8GJ2 - chains B and F of the 10 polymer chains in the assembly; structure by electron microscopy, 2.60 A resolution.

# Chain B
Protein: DNA polymerase III subunit tau
From: Escherichia coli K-12
Notes: EC 2.7.7.7
UniProtKB: P06710 (DPO3X_ECOLI); residues 1-643 here = UniProt positions 1-643
Chain sequence (643 residues; numbered 1 to 643; the number before each row is that of its first residue):
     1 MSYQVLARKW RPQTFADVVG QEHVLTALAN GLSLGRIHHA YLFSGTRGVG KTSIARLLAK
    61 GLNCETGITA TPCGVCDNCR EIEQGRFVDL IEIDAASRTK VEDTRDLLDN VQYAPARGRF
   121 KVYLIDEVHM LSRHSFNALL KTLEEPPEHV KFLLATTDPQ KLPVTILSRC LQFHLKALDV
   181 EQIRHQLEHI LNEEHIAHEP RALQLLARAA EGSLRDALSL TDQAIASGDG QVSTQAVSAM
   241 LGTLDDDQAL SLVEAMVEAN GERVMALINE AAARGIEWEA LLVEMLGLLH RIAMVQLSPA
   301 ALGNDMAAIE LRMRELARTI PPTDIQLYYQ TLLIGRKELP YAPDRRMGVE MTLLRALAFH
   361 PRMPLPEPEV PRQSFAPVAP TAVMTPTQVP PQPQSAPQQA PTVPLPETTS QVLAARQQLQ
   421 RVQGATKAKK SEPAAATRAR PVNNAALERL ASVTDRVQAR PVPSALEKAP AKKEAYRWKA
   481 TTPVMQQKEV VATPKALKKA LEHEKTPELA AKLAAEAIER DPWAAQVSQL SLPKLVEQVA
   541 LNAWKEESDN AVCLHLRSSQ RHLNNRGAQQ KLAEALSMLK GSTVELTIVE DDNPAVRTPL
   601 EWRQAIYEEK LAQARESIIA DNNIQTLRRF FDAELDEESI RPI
Not modelled in the structure: 1, 366-643
Ion coordination: Mg2+: Thr52 (together with ADP); Zn2+: Cys64, Cys73, Cys76, Cys79
Small-molecule neighbours:
  - ADP (adenosine-5'-diphosphate): Ala7, Arg8, Trp10, Arg11, Pro12, Asp17, Val18, Val19, Gln21, Thr46, Arg47, Gly48, Val49, Gly50, Lys51, Thr52, Ser53, Leu178, Leu214, Arg215, Leu218
  - tetrafluoroaluminate (ALF): Thr46, Arg47, Gly48, Lys51, Thr52, Glu127, Thr157, Arg215
Swiss-Prot annotation at these positions:
  - binding site (ATP): Gly45 to Thr52
  - binding site (Zn(2+)): Cys64, Cys73, Cys76, Cys79
  - mutagenesis: Gly118 (G118D: In dnaX2016(Ts); present in both isoforms, unable to grow at 42 degrees Celsius), Glu601 (E601K: In dnaX36(Ts); present only in isoform tau, unable to grow at 42 degrees Celsius)
What the authors report for this chain:
  - binding site for tetrafluoroaluminate: Arg169

# Chain F
Protein: DNA polymerase III subunit psi
From: Escherichia coli K-12
Notes: EC 2.7.7.7
UniProtKB: P28632 (HOLD_ECOLI); residue numbers follow UniProt; this construct covers 1-137
Chain sequence (137 residues; row label = number of the first residue in the row):
     1 MTSRRDWQLQ QLGITQWSLR RPGALQGEIA IAIPAHVRLV MVANDLPALT DPLVSDVLRA
    61 LTVSPDQVLQ LTPEKIAMLP QGSHCNSWRL GTDEPLSLEG AQVASPALTD LRANPTARAA
   121 LWQQICTYEH DFFPRND
Not modelled in the structure: 1, 34-137

# Interface between chain B and chain F
Pairs across the interface (24; chain B residue first):
  Met256(B) - Arg21(F)
  Val257(B) - Arg21(F)
  Ala259(B) - Arg21(F)
  Leu327(B) - Arg20(F)
  Tyr328(B) - Arg20(F)  hydrogen bond
  Tyr328(B) - Arg21(F)  hydrogen bond
  Arg355(B) - Trp17(F)
  Ala356(B) - Arg20(F)
  Ala356(B) - Arg21(F)
  Leu357(B) - Arg21(F)  hydrogen bond (backbone-side chain)
  Ala358(B) - Leu19(F)
  Ala358(B) - Arg20(F)  hydrogen bond (backbone-backbone)
  Ala358(B) - Arg21(F)  hydrogen bond (backbone-backbone)
  Phe359(B) - Trp17(F)  hydrophobic
  Phe359(B) - Ser18(F)
  Phe359(B) - Leu19(F)  hydrophobic
  His360(B) - Trp17(F)
  His360(B) - Ser18(F)  hydrogen bond (backbone-backbone)
  His360(B) - Arg20(F)
  Pro361(B) - Gln16(F)
  Pro361(B) - Trp17(F)
  Arg362(B) - Asp6(F)  salt bridge
  Arg362(B) - Gln16(F)  hydrogen bond (backbone-backbone)
  Pro364(B) - Gln10(F)
Also at the interface, not in a pair above, chain B (19 interface residues in all): Asp324, Thr331, Ile334, Leu354, Leu365
Also at the interface, not in a pair above, chain F (11 interface residues in all): Thr2, Ala24, Leu25

# Overview
19 residues of chain B face 11 of chain F across their interface; the contacts include 7 hydrogen bonds and 1
salt bridge. Polar contacts include Arg362(B)-Asp6(F), Tyr328(B)-Arg20(F) and Tyr328(B)-Arg21(F). Bound to
chain B: ADP and tetrafluoroaluminate. From the paper: a binding site for tetrafluoroaluminate at Arg169(B).
Chain B is DNA polymerase III subunit tau and chain F is DNA polymerase III subunit psi, both from Escherichia
coli K-12; the structure, E. coli clamp loader with closed clamp on primed template DNA, was determined by
electron microscopy (same publication as 8GIY, 8GIZ, 8GJ0, 8GJ1 and 8GJ3).
